Entry 7QT1 (X-ray diffraction, 2.10 A resolution); this record covers chains A and D of the 8 polymer chains in the assembly.

[Chain A]
Molecule: RubisCO large subunit
Source organism: synthetic construct
Amino-acid sequence (457 residues; numbered 1 to 457; the number before each row is that of its first residue):
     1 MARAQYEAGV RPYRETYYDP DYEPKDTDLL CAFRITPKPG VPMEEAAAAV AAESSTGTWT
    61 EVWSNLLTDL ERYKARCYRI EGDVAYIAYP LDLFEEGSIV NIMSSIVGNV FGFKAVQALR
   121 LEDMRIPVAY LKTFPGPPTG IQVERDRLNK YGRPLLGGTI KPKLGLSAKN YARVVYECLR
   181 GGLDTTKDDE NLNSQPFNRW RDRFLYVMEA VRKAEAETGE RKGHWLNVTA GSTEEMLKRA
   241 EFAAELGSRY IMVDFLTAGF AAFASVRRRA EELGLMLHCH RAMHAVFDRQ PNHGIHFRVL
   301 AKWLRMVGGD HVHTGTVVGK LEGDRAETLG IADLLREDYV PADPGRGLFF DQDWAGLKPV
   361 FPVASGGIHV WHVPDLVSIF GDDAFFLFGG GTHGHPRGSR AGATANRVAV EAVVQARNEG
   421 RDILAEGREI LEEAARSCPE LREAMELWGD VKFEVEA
Disordered / not traced: 1-5, 454-457
Modified residues: K187 (lysine nz-carboxylic acid; KCX)
Ion coordination: Mg2+: K187, D189, E190 (together with 2-carboxyarabinitol-1,5-diphosphate)
Small-molecule neighbours:
  - 2-carboxyarabinitol-1,5-diphosphate (CAP), molecule 1: E53, T58, W59, N109
  - 2-carboxyarabinitol-1,5-diphosphate (CAP), molecule 2: T159, K161, K163, K187, D189, E190, H280, R281, H284, H313, G315, K320, L321, S365, G366, G367, L387, F388, G389, G390

[Chain D]
Molecule: RubisCO small subunit
Source organism: synthetic construct
Amino-acid sequence (105 residues; row label = number of the first residue in the row):
     1 MHTETFSYLP PLTDEEIKKQ VEYILKNGWI PGIEYTDEPG PHNSYWSFWK LPFFNAETAE
    61 EVMEELEACR EANPDCYIKI TGYDNIRQGQ VLSFVAYRPH HHHHH

[How chain A and chain D interact]
Residue-residue contacts (18):
  G165(A) - Q88(D)  hydrogen bond (backbone-side chain)
  L166(A) - Q88(D)
  S167(A) - Q88(D)  hydrogen bond (backbone-side chain)
  K169(A) - Y45(D)  hydrogen bond (backbone-side chain)
  K169(A) - Q90(D)  hydrogen bond
  N170(A) - Y83(D)  hydrogen bond
  N170(A) - Q88(D)
  A172(A) - Y45(D)
  R173(A) - E34(D)  salt bridge
  R173(A) - Y45(D)
  R173(A) - W46(D)  hydrogen bond (side chain-backbone)
  R173(A) - F48(D)
  Y206(A) - Y45(D)
  E209(A) - H42(D)
  E209(A) - S44(D)  hydrogen bond
  E209(A) - Y45(D)
  K213(A) - N43(D)
  K213(A) - Y45(D)
Interface residues without a listed pair, chain A (14 interface residues in all): A168, Y176, R397, G398
Interface residues without a listed pair, chain D (11 interface residues in all): L51

[Overview]
14 residues of chain A face 11 of chain D across their interface; the contacts include 7 hydrogen bonds and 1
salt bridge. Polar contacts include R173(A)-E34(D), G165(A)-Q88(D) and S167(A)-Q88(D). Ligands of chain A:
2-carboxyarabinitol-1,5-diphosphate. K187(A), D189(A) and E190(A) coordinate Mg2+.
Chain A is RubisCO large subunit and chain D is RubisCO small subunit, both from synthetic construct; the
structure, Non-obligately L8S8-complex forming RubisCO derived from ancestral sequence reconstruction and
rational engineering in L8S8 complex with ..., was determined by X-ray diffraction (same publication as 7QSW
and 7QSY).
